Entry 3SDI (X-ray diffraction, 2.65 A resolution); this record covers chains B and C of the 28 polymer chains in the assembly.

Chain B:
Molecule: Proteasome component Y13
Source organism: Saccharomyces cerevisiae
Notes: EC 3.4.25.1
UniProt: P23638 (PSA4_YEAST); the construct lacks a stretch of the UniProt sequence and is renumbered around it, so the offset changes along the chain: 13-63 = UniProt 11-61; 64-144 = UniProt 63-143; 145-200 = UniProt 145-200; 202-204 = UniProt 201-203; 2 more segments
Chain sequence (235 residues; row label = number of the first residue in the row; note: 2 numbers in that range are skipped by the numbering (no residue carries them; nothing is unmodelled there); a row labelled like 204A-204B holds insertion residues (204A, then the next letters in order)):
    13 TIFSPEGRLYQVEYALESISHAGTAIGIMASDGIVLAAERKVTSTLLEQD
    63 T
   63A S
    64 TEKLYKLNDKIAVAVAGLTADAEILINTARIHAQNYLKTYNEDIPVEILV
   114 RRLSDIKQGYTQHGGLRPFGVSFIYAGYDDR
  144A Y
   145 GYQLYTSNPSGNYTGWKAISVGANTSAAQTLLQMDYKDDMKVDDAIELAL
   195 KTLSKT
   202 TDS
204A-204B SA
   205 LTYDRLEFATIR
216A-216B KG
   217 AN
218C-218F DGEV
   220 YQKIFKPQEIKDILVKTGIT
Curated features (UniProtKB/Swiss-Prot):
  - cross-link (Glycyl lysine isopeptide (Lys-Gly)): Lys101 (interchain with G-Cter in ubiquitin), Lys199 (interchain with G-Cter in ubiquitin), Lys225 (interchain with G-Cter in ubiquitin)

Chain C:
Molecule: Proteasome component PRE6
Source organism: Saccharomyces cerevisiae
Notes: EC 3.4.25.1
UniProt: P40303 (PSA7_YEAST); the construct lacks a stretch of the UniProt sequence and is renumbered around it, so the offset changes along the chain: 7-62 = UniProt 3-58; 63-143 = UniProt 60-140; 145-180 = UniProt 144-179; 182-203 = UniProt 184-205; 1 more segments
Chain sequence (241 residues; numbered 7 to 243 plus 7 insertion-coded residues; 3 numbers in that range are skipped by the numbering (no residue carries them; nothing is unmodelled there); the number before each row is that of its first residue; a row labelled like 180A-180D holds insertion residues (180A, then the next letters in order)):
     7 GYDRALSIFSPDGHIFQVEYALEAVKRGTCAVGVKGKNCVVLGCERRSTL
    57 KLQDTR
   62A I
    63 TPSKVSKIDSHVVLSFSGLNADSRILIEKARVEAQSHRLTLEDPVTVEYL
   113 TRYVAGVQQRYTQSGGVRPFGVSTLIAGFDP
  143A R
   144 D
  144B D
   145 EPKLYQTEPSGIYSSWSAQTIGRNSKTVREFLEKNY
180A-180D DRKE
   182 PPATVEECVKLTVRSLLEVVQT
   206 GAKNIEITVVKPDSDIVALSSEEINQYVTQIEQEKQEQ
Disordered / not traced: 7-9
Curated features (UniProtKB/Swiss-Prot):
  - modified residue: Thr63 (Phosphothreonine)

How chain B and chain C interact:
Residue-residue contacts (70; chain B residue first):
  Thr13(B) - Leu12(C)
  Thr13(B) - Arg130(C)
  Ile14(B) - Leu12(C)  hydrophobic
  Ile14(B) - Gln23(C)
  Phe15(B) - Gln23(C)  hydrogen bond (backbone-side chain)
  Phe15(B) - Tyr26(C)
  Phe15(B) - Ala27(C)  hydrophobic
  Phe15(B) - Ala30(C)  hydrophobic
  Phe15(B) - Leu81(C)  hydrophobic
  Phe15(B) - Arg130(C)
  Phe15(B) - Pro131(C)
  Phe15(B) - Gly133(C)
  Ser16(B) - Tyr26(C)
  Pro17(B) - Tyr26(C)  hydrophobic
  Pro17(B) - Glu29(C)
  Glu18(B) - Glu29(C)
  Glu18(B) - Arg33(C)  hydrogen bond (backbone-side chain)
  Gly19(B) - Tyr26(C)
  Gly19(B) - Glu29(C)
  Gly19(B) - Ala30(C)
  Gly19(B) - Arg33(C)  hydrogen bond (backbone-side chain)
  Arg20(B) - Arg33(C)
  Leu21(B) - Leu81(C)  hydrophobic
  Leu21(B) - Arg130(C)
  Met41(B) - Asp60(C)
  Met41(B) - Arg62(C)
  Ser117(B) - Arg86(C)
  Asp118(B) - Arg86(C)  salt bridge
  Asp118(B) - Ile87(C)
  Gln121(B) - Ala83(C)
  Gln121(B) - Asp84(C)
  Gln121(B) - Ile87(C)
  Thr124(B) - Arg130(C)  hydrogen bond (backbone-side chain)
  Gln125(B) - Tyr123(C)
  Gln125(B) - Gly128(C)
  Gln125(B) - Val129(C)
  Gln125(B) - Arg130(C)  hydrogen bond (backbone-backbone)
  Gln125(B) - Pro131(C)
  Gln125(B) - Phe132(C)
  His126(B) - Gly128(C)
  His126(B) - Val129(C)
  Gly127(B) - Gly128(C)  hydrogen bond (backbone-backbone)
  Tyr144A(B) - Arg62(C)  hydrogen bond (backbone-side chain)
  Tyr144A(B) - Ile62A(C)  hydrophobic
  Tyr146(B) - Arg62(C)  hydrogen bond (backbone-side chain)
  Leu148(B) - Ile62A(C)
  Tyr149(B) - Ile62A(C)
  Ser154(B) - Ala83(C)
  Gly155(B) - Ala83(C)
  Gly155(B) - Arg86(C)  hydrogen bond (backbone-side chain)
  Asn156(B) - Asn82(C)
  Asn156(B) - Ala83(C)
  Tyr157(B) - Pro64(C)
  Tyr157(B) - Arg86(C)
  Gly159(B) - Gln59(C)
  Gly159(B) - Asp60(C)  hydrogen bond (backbone-backbone)
  Gly159(B) - Ile62A(C)
  Gly159(B) - Thr63(C)  hydrogen bond (backbone-side chain)
  Trp160(B) - Leu56(C)  hydrophobic
  Trp160(B) - Leu58(C)
  Trp160(B) - Gln59(C)
  Trp160(B) - Asp60(C)
  Lys161(B) - Leu58(C)  hydrogen bond (backbone-backbone)
  Lys161(B) - Gln59(C)
  Ala162(B) - Leu58(C)
  Gln173(B) - Leu56(C)
  Gln173(B) - Leu58(C)
  Gln177(B) - Lys57(C)
  Gln177(B) - Leu58(C)
  Tyr180(B) - Leu58(C)  hydrophobic
Also at the interface, not in a pair above, chain B (37 interface residues in all): Glu110, Arg114, Gln147, Thr158, Leu176

Overview:
37 residues of chain B face 29 of chain C across their interface; the contacts include 12 hydrogen bonds and 1
salt bridge. Polar pairs include Asp118(B)-Arg86(C), Phe15(B)-Gln23(C) and Glu18(B)-Arg33(C).
Chain B is Proteasome component Y13 and chain C is Proteasome component PRE6, both from Saccharomyces
cerevisiae; the structure, Structure of yeast 20S open-gate proteasome with Compound 20, was determined by
X-ray diffraction, deposited together with 3SDK, 3OEU and 3OEV.
